PDB entry 5ME0 | electron microscopy, 13.50 A resolution (very low resolution: no residue pairs are listed; an interface is given only as per-side residue counts) | chains A and D of the 26 polymer chains in the assembly

Chain A:
Molecule: 16S ribosomal RNA
Organism: Escherichia coli K-12
Sequence (1534 nucleotides; numbered 1 to 1534; the number before each row is that of its first residue):
     1 AAAUUGAAGAGUUUGAUCAUGGCUCAGAUUGAACGCUGGCGGCAGGCCUA
    51 ACACAUGCAAGUCGAACGGUAACAGGAAGAAGCUUGCUUCUUUGCUGACG
   101 AGUGGCGGACGGGUGAGUAAUGUCUGGGAAACUGCCUGAUGGAGGGGGAU
   151 AACUACUGGAAACGGUAGCUAAUACCGCAUAACGUCGCAAGACCAAAGAG
   201 GGGGACCUUCGGGCCUCUUGCCAUCGGAUGUGCCCAGAUGGGAUUAGCUA
   251 GUAGGUGGGGUAACGGCUCACCUAGGCGACGAUCCCUAGCUGGUCUGAGA
   301 GGAUGACCAGCCACACUGGAACUGAGACACGGUCCAGACUCCUACGGGAG
   351 GCAGCAGUGGGGAAUAUUGCACAAUGGGCGCAAGCCUGAUGCAGCCAUGC
   401 CGCGUGUAUGAAGAAGGCCUUCGGGUUGUAAAGUACUUUCAGCGGGGAGG
   451 AAGGGAGUAAAGUUAAUACCUUUGCUCAUUGACGUUACCCGCAGAAGAAG
   501 CACCGGCUAACUCCGUGCCAGCAGCCXCGGUAAUACGGAGGGUGCAAGCG
   551 UUAAUCGGAAUUACUGGGCGUAAAGCGCACGCAGGCGGUUUGUUAAGUCA
   601 GAUGUGAAAUCCCCGGGCUCAACCUGGGAACUGCAUCUGAUACUGGCAAG
   651 CUUGAGUCUCGUAGAGGGGGGUAGAAUUCCAGGUGUAGCGGUGAAAUGCG
   701 UAGAGAUCUGGAGGAAUACCGGUGGCGAAGGCGGCCCCCUGGACGAAGAC
   751 UGACGCUCAGGUGCGAAAGCGUGGGGAGCAAACAGGAUUAGAUACCCUGG
   801 UAGUCCACGCCGUAAACGAUGUCGACUUGGAGGUUGUGCCCUUGAGGCGU
   851 GGCUUCCGGAGCUAACGCGUUAAGUCGACCGCCUGGGGAGUACGGCCGCA
   901 AGGUUAAAACUCAAAUGAAUUGACGGGGGCCCGCACAAGCGGUGGAGCAU
   951 GUGGUUUAAUUCGAUGXAACGCGAAGAACCUUACCUGGUCUUGACAUCCA
  1001 CGGAAGUUUUCAGAGAUGAGAAUGUGCCUUCGGGAACCGUGAGACAGGUG
  1051 CUGCAUGGCUGUCGUCAGCUCGUGUUGUGAAAUGUUGGGUUAAGUCCCGC
  1101 AACGAGCGCAACCCUUAUCCUUUGUUGCCAGCGGUCCGGCCGGGAACUCA
  1151 AAGGAGACUGCCAGUGAUAAACUGGAGGAAGGUGGGGAUGACGUCAAGUC
  1201 AUCAUGGCCCUUACGACCAGGGCUACACACGUGCUACAAUGGCGCAUACA
  1251 AAGAGAAGCGACCUCGCGAGAGCAAGCGGACCUCAUAAAGUGCGUCGUAG
  1301 UCCGGAUUGGAGUCUGCAACUCGACUCCAUGAAGUCGGAAUCGCUAGUAA
  1351 UCGUGGAUCAGAAUGCCACGGUGAAUACGUUCCCGGGCCUUGUACACACC
  1401 GCCCGUXACACCAUGGGAGUGGGUUGCAAAAGAAGUAGGUAGCUUAACCU
  1451 UCGGGAGGGCGCUUACCACUUUGUGAUUCAUGACUGGGGUGAAGUCGUAA
  1501 CAAGGUAACCGUAGGGGAACCUGCGGUUGGAUCA
Modified residues: PSU (pseudouridine-5'-monophosphate) at position 516, G7M (N7-methyl-guanosine-5'-monophosphate) at position 527, 2MG (2N-methylguanosine-5'-monophosphate) at position 966, 5MC (5-methylcytidine-5'-monophosphate) at position 967, 2MG (2N-methylguanosine-5'-monophosphate) at position 1207, 4OC (4n,o2'-methylcytidine-5'-monophosphate) at position 1402, 5MC (5-methylcytidine-5'-monophosphate) at position 1407, UR3 (3-methyluridine-5'-monophoshate) at position 1498, 2MG (2N-methylguanosine-5'-monophosphate) at position 1516, MA6 (6N-dimethyladenosine-5'-monophoshate) at position 1518, MA6 (6N-dimethyladenosine-5'-monophoshate) at position 1519
Reported in the primary citation:
  - conformationally variable residues (domain motion): G1338, A1339

Chain D:
Molecule: 30S ribosomal protein S4
Organism: Escherichia coli K-12
UniProt: P0A7V8 (RS4_ECOLI); residues 1-206 here = UniProt positions 1-206
Sequence (206 residues; numbered 1 to 206; the number before each row is that of its first residue):
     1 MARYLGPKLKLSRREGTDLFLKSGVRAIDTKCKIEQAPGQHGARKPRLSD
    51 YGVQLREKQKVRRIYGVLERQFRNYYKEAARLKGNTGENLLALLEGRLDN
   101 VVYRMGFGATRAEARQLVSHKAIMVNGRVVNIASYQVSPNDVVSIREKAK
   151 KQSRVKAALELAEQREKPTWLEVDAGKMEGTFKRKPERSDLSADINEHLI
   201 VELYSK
Unresolved in the structure: 1

How chain A and chain D interact:
At this resolution (14 A) residue pairs are not listed: 54 residues of chain A and 69 of chain D lie at the interface.

In short:
Chain A and chain D form an interface of 54 and 69 residues respectively. The paper reports conformational
variability at G1338(A) and A1339(A).
Chain A is 16S ribosomal RNA and chain D is 30S ribosomal protein S4, both from Escherichia coli K-12; the
structure, Structure of the 30S Pre-Initiation Complex 1 (30S IC-1) Stalled by GE81112, was determined by
electron microscopy together with 5ME1 from the same study.
